PDB entry 7R21 | electron microscopy, 3.10 A resolution | chains M and R of the 19 polymer chains in the assembly

# Chain M
Molecule: Cas7a
Organism: Pyrococcus furiosus DSM 3638
UniProtKB: Q8U333 (Q8U333_PYRFU); residues 1-336 here = UniProt positions 1-336
Amino-acid sequence (336 residues; row label = number of the first residue in the row):
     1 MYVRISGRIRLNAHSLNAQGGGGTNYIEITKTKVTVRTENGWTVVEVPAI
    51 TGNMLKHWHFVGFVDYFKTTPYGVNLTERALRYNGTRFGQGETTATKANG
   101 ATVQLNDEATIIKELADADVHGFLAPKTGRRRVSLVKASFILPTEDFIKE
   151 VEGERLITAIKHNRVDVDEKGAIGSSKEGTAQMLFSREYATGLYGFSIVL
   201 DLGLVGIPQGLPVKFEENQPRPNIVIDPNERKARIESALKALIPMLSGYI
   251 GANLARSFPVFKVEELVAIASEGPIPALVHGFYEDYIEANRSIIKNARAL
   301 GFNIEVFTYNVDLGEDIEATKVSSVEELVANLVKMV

# Chain R
Molecule: CrRNA
Organism: Escherichia coli
Sequence (62 nucleotides; row label = number of the first residue in the row):
     1 AUUGAAAGUUGUAGUAUGCGGUCCUUGCGGCUGAGAGCACUUCAGGAGUU
    51 GCCCGCGCCAGC

# Interface between chain M and chain R
Pairs across the interface (52):
  Asn17(M) - G33(R)  hydrogen bond to the phosphate
  Asn17(M) - A34(R)  hydrogen bond to the phosphate
  Ala18(M) - G33(R)  sugar contact
  Ala18(M) - A34(R)  hydrogen bond to the phosphate
  Gln19(M) - G33(R)  hydrogen bond to the base
  Gly20(M) - A34(R)  phosphate contact
  Gly22(M) - G33(R)  base contact
  Thr51(M) - G33(R)  hydrogen bond to the phosphate
  Asn53(M) - C31(R)  hydrogen bond to the sugar
  Asn53(M) - U32(R)  sugar contact
  Asn53(M) - G33(R)  hydrogen bond to the phosphate
  Met54(M) - U32(R)  base contact
  Met54(M) - G33(R)  phosphate contact
  Met54(M) - A34(R)  sugar contact
  Lys56(M) - C31(R)  salt bridge to the phosphate
  His57(M) - U32(R)  stacking on the base
  Tyr83(M) - U32(R)  base contact
  Gly85(M) - C31(R)  sugar contact
  Gly85(M) - U32(R)  phosphate contact
  Thr86(M) - U32(R)  phosphate contact
  Arg87(M) - G30(R)  sugar contact
  Arg87(M) - C31(R)  salt bridge to the phosphate
  His121(M) - G30(R)  sugar contact
  Phe123(M) - G29(R)  sugar contact
  Phe123(M) - G30(R)  sugar contact
  Leu124(M) - G29(R)  base contact
  Leu124(M) - G30(R)  base contact
  Arg131(M) - C28(R)  sugar contact
  Arg131(M) - G29(R)  sugar contact
  Arg132(M) - G29(R)  hydrogen bond to the sugar
  Val133(M) - G29(R)  phosphate contact
  Val133(M) - G30(R)  phosphate contact
  Ser134(M) - G30(R)  hydrogen bond to the phosphate
  Lys161(M) - A39(R)  base contact
  His162(M) - A39(R)  phosphate contact
  Asn163(M) - G37(R)  sugar contact
  Asn163(M) - C38(R)  sugar contact
  Asn163(M) - A39(R)  sugar contact
  Arg164(M) - A36(R)  base contact
  Arg164(M) - G37(R)  sugar contact
  Arg164(M) - C38(R)  phosphate contact
  Val165(M) - C38(R)  phosphate contact
  Met183(M) - G37(R)  hydrogen bond to the base
  Leu184(M) - A39(R)  base contact
  Phe185(M) - G37(R)  stacking on the base
  Ala252(M) - A34(R)  phosphate contact
  Ala252(M) - G35(R)  phosphate contact
  Asn253(M) - G35(R)  hydrogen bond to the phosphate
  Leu254(M) - G35(R)  phosphate contact
  Ala255(M) - A36(R)  phosphate contact
  Arg256(M) - A36(R)  salt bridge to the phosphate
  Arg256(M) - G37(R)  salt bridge to the phosphate
Other interface residues (no listed pair), chain M (37 interface residues in all): Trp58, Phe88, Gly122
Other interface residues (no listed pair), chain R (14 interface residues in all): U26, C40

# Overview
37 residues of chain M face 14 of chain R across their interface, with 11 hydrogen bonds, 4 salt bridges and 2
aromatic stacking contacts. Among the polar pairs are Gln19(M)-G33(R), Met183(M)-G37(R) and Asn53(M)-C31(R).
Here chain M is Cas7a (Pyrococcus furiosus DSM 3638) and chain R is CrRNA (Escherichia coli). Entry 7R21
(elongated Cascade complex from type I-A CRISPR-Cas system) was determined by electron microscopy.
